PDB entry 6TUT | electron microscopy, 3.25 A resolution | chains B and J of the 18 polymer chains in the assembly

== Chain B ==
Molecule: DNA-directed RNA polymerase III subunit RPC2
Organism: Saccharomyces cerevisiae S288C
Notes: EC 2.7.7.6
UniProt: P22276 (RPC2_YEAST); residues 1-1149 here = UniProt positions 1-1149
Amino-acid sequence (1149 residues; row label = number of the first residue in the row):
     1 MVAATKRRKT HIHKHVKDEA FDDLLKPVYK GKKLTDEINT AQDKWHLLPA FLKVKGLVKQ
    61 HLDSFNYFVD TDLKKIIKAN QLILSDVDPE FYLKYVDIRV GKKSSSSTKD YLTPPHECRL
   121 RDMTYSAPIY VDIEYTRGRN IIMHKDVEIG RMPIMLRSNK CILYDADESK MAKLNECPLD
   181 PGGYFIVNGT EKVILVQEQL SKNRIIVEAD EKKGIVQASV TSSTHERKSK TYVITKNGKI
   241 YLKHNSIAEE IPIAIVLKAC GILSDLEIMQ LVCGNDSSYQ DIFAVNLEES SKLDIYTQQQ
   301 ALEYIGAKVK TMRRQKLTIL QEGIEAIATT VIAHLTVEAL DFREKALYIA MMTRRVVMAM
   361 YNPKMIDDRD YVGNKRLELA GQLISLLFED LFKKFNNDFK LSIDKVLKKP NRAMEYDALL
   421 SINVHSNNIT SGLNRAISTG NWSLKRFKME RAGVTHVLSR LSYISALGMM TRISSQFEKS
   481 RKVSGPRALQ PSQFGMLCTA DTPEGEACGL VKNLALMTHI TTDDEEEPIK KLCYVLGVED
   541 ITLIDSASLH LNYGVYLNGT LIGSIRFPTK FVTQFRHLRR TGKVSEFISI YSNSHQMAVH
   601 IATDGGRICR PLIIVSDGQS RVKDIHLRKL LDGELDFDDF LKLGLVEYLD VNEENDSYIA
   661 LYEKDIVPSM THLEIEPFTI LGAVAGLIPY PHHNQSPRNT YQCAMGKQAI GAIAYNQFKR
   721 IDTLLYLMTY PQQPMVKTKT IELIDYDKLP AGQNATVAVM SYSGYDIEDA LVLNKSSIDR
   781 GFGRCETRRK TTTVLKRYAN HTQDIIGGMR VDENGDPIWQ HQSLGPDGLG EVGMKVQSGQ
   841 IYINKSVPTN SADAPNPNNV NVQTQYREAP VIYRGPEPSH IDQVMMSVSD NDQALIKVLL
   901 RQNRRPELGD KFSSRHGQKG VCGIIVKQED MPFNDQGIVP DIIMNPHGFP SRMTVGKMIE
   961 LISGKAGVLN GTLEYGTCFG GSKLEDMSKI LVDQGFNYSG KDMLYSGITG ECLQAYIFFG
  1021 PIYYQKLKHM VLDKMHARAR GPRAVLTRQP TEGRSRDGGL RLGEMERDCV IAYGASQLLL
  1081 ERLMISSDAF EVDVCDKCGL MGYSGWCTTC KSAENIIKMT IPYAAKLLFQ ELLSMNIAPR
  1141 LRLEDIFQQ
Unresolved in the structure: 1-37, 849-863
Swiss-Prot annotation at these positions:
  - zinc finger: C1095 to C1110 (C4-type)
  - binding site (Zn(2+)): C1095, C1098, C1107, C1110
Metal / ion sites: Zn2+: C1095, C1098, C1107, C1110

== Chain J ==
Molecule: DNA-directed RNA polymerases I, II, and III subunit RPABC5
Organism: Saccharomyces cerevisiae S288C
UniProt: P22139 (RPAB5_YEAST); residue numbers follow UniProt; this construct covers 1-70
Amino-acid sequence (70 residues; each row starts with the number of its first residue):
     1 MIVPVRCFSC GKVVGDKWES YLNLLQEDEL DEGTALSRLG LKRYCCRRMI LTHVDLIEKF
    61 LRYNPLEKRD
Unresolved in the structure: 68-70
Swiss-Prot annotation at these positions:
  - binding site (Zn(2+)): C7, C10, C45, C46
  - cross-link: K59 (Glycyl lysine isopeptide (Lys-Gly) (interchain with G-Cter in ubiquitin))
Metal / ion sites: Zn2+ site 1 near R6 (its only coordinating residue here); Zn2+ site 2: C7, C10, C45, C46

== Interface between chain B and chain J ==
Contacting residue pairs (66; chain B residue first):
  A172(B) - R62(J)
  A172(B) - Y63(J)  hydrophobic
  N175(B) - Y63(J)
  E176(B) - Y63(J)  hydrogen bond (backbone-side chain)
  C177(B) - Y63(J)
  P178(B) - Y63(J)
  A714(B) - F60(J)
  Y715(B) - K59(J)
  Y715(B) - F60(J)
  Y715(B) - R62(J)
  Y715(B) - Y63(J)
  N716(B) - Y63(J)
  Q717(B) - F60(J)
  F718(B) - M1(J)  hydrophobic
  F718(B) - F60(J)  hydrophobic
  K719(B) - Y63(J)  hydrogen bond (side chain-backbone)
  T729(B) - M1(J)  hydrogen bond (backbone-backbone)
  Y730(B) - I2(J)
  Y730(B) - P4(J)  hydrophobic
  P731(B) - M1(J)
  P731(B) - V54(J)
  Q732(B) - R48(J)
  Q732(B) - M49(J)
  Q732(B) - T52(J)
  Q733(B) - L51(J)
  Q733(B) - T52(J)  hydrogen bond (backbone-backbone)
  M735(B) - R48(J)
  M735(B) - L51(J)  hydrophobic
  M735(B) - T52(J)
  K748(B) - L56(J)
  L749(B) - L56(J)  hydrophobic
  P750(B) - V54(J)  hydrophobic
  Q753(B) - F8(J)
  N754(B) - R48(J)  hydrogen bond (backbone-side chain)
  N754(B) - T52(J)  hydrogen bond
  T756(B) - S9(J)  hydrogen bond
  T756(B) - Y44(J)
  T756(B) - R48(J)  hydrogen bond
  S776(B) - F8(J)
  S777(B) - F8(J)  hydrogen bond (side chain-backbone)
  R780(B) - C7(J)
  R780(B) - F8(J)  hydrogen bond (side chain-backbone)
  R780(B) - C10(J)
  R780(B) - G11(J)
  G781(B) - F8(J)
  F782(B) - F8(J)
  Q936(B) - R43(J)
  I938(B) - R43(J)
  I938(B) - Y44(J)  hydrophobic
  I938(B) - C45(J)  hydrophobic
  V939(B) - S9(J)  hydrogen bond (backbone-side chain)
  D941(B) - S9(J)  hydrogen bond
  D941(B) - R48(J)  salt bridge
  V968(B) - Y44(J)  hydrophobic
  V968(B) - R47(J)  hydrogen bond (backbone-side chain)
  V968(B) - R48(J)
  L969(B) - Y44(J)  hydrophobic
  L969(B) - R47(J)
  N970(B) - G33(J)
  G971(B) - E32(J)
  G971(B) - G33(J)
  G971(B) - L51(J)
  L973(B) - L51(J)  hydrophobic
  F1019(B) - Y44(J)
  G1020(B) - Y44(J)
  P1021(B) - Y44(J)
Interface residues without a listed pair, chain B (50 interface residues in all): E168, M171, A712, P734, D747, A755, G937, K965, T972, F996
Interface residues without a listed pair, chain J (29 interface residues in all): V3, R6, L36, N64, P65

== Summary ==
50 residues of chain B face 29 of chain J across their interface, with 13 hydrogen bonds and 1 salt bridge.
Among the polar pairs are D941(B)-R48(J), E176(B)-Y63(J) and K719(B)-Y63(J). UniProt lists 4 Zn2+-binding
residues on chain B; 4 Zn2+-binding residues on chain J.
Chain B is DNA-directed RNA polymerase III subunit RPC2 and chain J is DNA-directed RNA polymerases I, II, and
III subunit RPABC5, both from Saccharomyces cerevisiae S288C; the structure, Cryo-EM structure of the RNA
Polymerase III-Maf1 complex, was determined by electron microscopy.
